PDB entry 8FLJ | electron microscopy, 3.48 A resolution | chains J and M of the 14 polymer chains in the assembly

[Chain J]
Molecule: CRISPR leader and repeat, anti-sense strand of DNA
Notes: engineered mutation(s): A54G,T55G,A60T,G61T,G62T,A63C,A64G,A67G,G68C,A69G,A70T,A71T,A73T,C74T,C75T,C137T,G138T,A140T,A141T,G142T
Sequence (171 nucleotides; numbered 130 to 300; the number before each row is that of its first residue):
   130 TGATTTTCTTAGCTGCCTACACGGCAGTGAACTAGCTCCGAAAACCTATA
   180 ACCGGTTGATTTCGAAGCGTTTTTTGAGTTTTTCCCGCCAGAAACCCTCT
   230 TTTTTCGAGGTCTCGTAACTTGCTGATTTATAAGGGTTTTTTAAATCGTC
   280 CGAAAAAAGGGTCGGAAGCTT
Unresolved in the structure: 130-152

[Chain M]
Name: CRISPR-associated nuclease/helicase Cas3 subtype I-F/YPEST
Source organism: Pseudomonas aeruginosa PA14
Notes: EC 3.1.-.-, 3.6.4.-
Reference sequence: Q02ML8 (CAS3_PSEAB); residues 1-1076 here = UniProt positions 1-1076
Amino-acid sequence (1076 residues; each row starts with the number of its first residue):
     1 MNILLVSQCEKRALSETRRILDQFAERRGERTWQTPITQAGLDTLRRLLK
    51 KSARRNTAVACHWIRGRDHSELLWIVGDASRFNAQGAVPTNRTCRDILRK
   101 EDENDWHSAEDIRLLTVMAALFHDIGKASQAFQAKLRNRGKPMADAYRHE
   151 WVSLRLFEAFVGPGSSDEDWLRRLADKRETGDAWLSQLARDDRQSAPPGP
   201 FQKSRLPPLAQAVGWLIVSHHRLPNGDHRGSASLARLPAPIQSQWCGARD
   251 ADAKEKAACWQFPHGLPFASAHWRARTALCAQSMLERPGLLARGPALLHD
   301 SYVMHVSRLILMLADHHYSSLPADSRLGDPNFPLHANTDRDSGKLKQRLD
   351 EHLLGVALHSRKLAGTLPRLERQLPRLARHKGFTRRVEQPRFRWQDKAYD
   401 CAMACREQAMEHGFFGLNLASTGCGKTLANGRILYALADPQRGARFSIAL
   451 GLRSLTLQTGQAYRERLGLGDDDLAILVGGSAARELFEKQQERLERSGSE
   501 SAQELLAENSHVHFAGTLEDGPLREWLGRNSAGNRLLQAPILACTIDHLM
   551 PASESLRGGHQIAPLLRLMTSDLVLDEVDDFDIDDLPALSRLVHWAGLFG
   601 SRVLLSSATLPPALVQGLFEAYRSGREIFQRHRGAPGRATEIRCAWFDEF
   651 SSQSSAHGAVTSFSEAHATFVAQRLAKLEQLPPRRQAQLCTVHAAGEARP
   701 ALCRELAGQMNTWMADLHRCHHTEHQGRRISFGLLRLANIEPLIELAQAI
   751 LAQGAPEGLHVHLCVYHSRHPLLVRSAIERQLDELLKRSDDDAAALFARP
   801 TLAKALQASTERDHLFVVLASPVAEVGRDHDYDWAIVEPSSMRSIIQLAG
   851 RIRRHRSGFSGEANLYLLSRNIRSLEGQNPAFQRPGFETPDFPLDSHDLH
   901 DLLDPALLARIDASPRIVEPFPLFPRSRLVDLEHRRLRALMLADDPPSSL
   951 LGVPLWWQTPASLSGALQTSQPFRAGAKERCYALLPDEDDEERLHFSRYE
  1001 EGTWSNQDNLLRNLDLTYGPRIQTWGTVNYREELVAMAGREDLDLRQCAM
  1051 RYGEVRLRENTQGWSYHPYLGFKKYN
Unresolved in the structure: 705-713, 723-737, 787-793, 806-820, 827-830, 856-863, 900-905, 921-925, 986-991, 1000-1003, 1014-1023, 1060-1076
Swiss-Prot annotation at these positions:
  - motif: Asp-576 to Asp-579 (DEAD box)
  - binding site (Mg(2+)): Asp-124, His-220
  - mutagenesis: Asp-124 (D124A: In a disruption mutant, does not restore biofilm formation, restores crRNA production), Asp-576 (D576A: In a disruption mutant, does not restore biofilm formation, restores crRNA production)
Reported in the primary citation:
  - conformationally variable residues (order/disorder transition): Thr-90 to Glu-110
  - binding site for CRISPR leader, sense strand of DNA: Arg-12, Arg-54, Arg-55, Asn-56, Lys-381, Arg-393, Lys-397
  - mutagenesis - K11D/R12E, K11D/R12E/R55E/N56D: abolished catalytic activity
  - mutagenesis - R55E/N56D: decreased catalytic activity

[Interface between chain J and chain M]
Contacting residue pairs (9):
  DA221(J) with Lys-397(M), salt bridge to the phosphate
  DA222(J) with Arg-393(M), salt bridge to the phosphate
  DT227(J) with Arg-54(M), hydrogen bond to the phosphate
  DC228(J) with Arg-12(M), salt bridge to the phosphate; Arg-54(M), salt bridge to the phosphate; Arg-55(M), base contact; Asn-56(M), hydrogen bond to the phosphate
  DT229(J) with Arg-55(M), hydrogen bond to the sugar; Asn-56(M), hydrogen bond to the phosphate
Interface residues without a listed pair, chain M (7 interface residues in all): Lys-11

[In short]
Chain J and chain M form an interface of 5 and 7 residues respectively; the contacts include 4 hydrogen bonds
and 4 salt bridges. Polar contacts include DT229(J)/Arg-55(M), DT227(J)/Arg-54(M) and DC228(J)/Asn-56(M). The
paper reports a binding site for CRISPR leader, sense strand of DNA at Arg-12(M), Arg-54(M) and Arg-55(M)
among others; K11D/R12E and K11D/R12E/R55E/N56D of chain M abolish catalytic activity.
Here chain J is CRISPR leader and repeat, anti-sense strand of DNA and chain M is CRISPR-associated
nuclease/helicase Cas3 subtype I-F/YPEST (Pseudomonas aeruginosa PA14). Entry 8FLJ (Cas1-Cas2/3 integrase and
IHF bound to CRISPR leader, repeat and foreign DNA) was determined by electron microscopy.
